8QFY - chains AAA and EEE of the 5 polymer chains in the assembly; structure by X-ray diffraction, 2.33 A resolution.

Chain AAA:
Molecule: HLA class I histocompatibility antigen, alpha chain E
Organism: Homo sapiens
UniProt: P13747 (HLAE_HUMAN); residues 1-276 here correspond to UniProt positions 22-297 (UniProt number = residue number + 21)
Sequence (276 residues; row label = number of the first residue in the row):
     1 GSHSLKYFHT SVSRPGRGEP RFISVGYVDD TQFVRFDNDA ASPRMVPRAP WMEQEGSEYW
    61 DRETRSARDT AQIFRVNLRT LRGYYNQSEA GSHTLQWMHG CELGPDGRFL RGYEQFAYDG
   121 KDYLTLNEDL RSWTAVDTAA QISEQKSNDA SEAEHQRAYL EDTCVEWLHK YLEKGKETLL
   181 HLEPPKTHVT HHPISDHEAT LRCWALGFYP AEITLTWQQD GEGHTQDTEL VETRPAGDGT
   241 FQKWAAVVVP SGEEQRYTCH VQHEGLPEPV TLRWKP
Unresolved in the structure: 218-228, 248-257, 272-276
UniProt features mapped onto this chain:
  - region: Lys275, Pro276 (Connecting peptide)
  - binding site (a peptide antigen): Tyr7, Glu63, Ser66, Asn77, Tyr84, Ser143, Lys146, Gln156, Tyr159, Tyr171
  - glycosylation: Asn86 (N-linked (GlcNAc...) asparagine)
Disulfides: Cys101-Cys164, Cys203-Cys259

Chain EEE:
Molecule: T-cell receptor beta chain
Organism: Homo sapiens
Sequence (243 residues; row label = number of the first residue in the row):
     1 MDTGVSQNPR HKITKRGQNV TFRCDPISDH NRLYWYRQTL GQGPEFLTYF QSEAQLEKSR
    61 LLSDRFSAER PKGSFSTLEI QRTEQGDSAM YLCASSLGPN EQLFGPGTRL TVVEDLNKVF
   121 PPEVAVFEPS EAEISHTQKA TLVCLATGFY PDHVELSWWV NGKEVHSGVC TDPQPLKEQP
   181 ALNDSRYALS SRLRVSATFW QDPRNHFRCQ VQFYGLSEND EWTQDRAKPV TQIVSAEAWG
   241 RAD
Unresolved in the structure: 1-2
Disulfides: Cys24-Cys93, Cys144-Cys209

Chain AAA / chain EEE interface:
Pairs across the interface (19; chain AAA residue first):
  Arg65(AAA) - Arg32(EEE)
  Arg65(AAA) - Tyr49(EEE)  hydrogen bond
  Arg65(AAA) - Gln51(EEE)  hydrogen bond (backbone-side chain)
  Arg65(AAA) - Leu56(EEE)
  Arg68(AAA) - Gln51(EEE)  hydrogen bond (side chain-backbone)
  Arg68(AAA) - Ser52(EEE)
  Arg68(AAA) - Glu53(EEE)  salt bridge
  Asp69(AAA) - Asn31(EEE)  hydrogen bond
  Asp69(AAA) - Arg32(EEE)  salt bridge
  Asp69(AAA) - Gln51(EEE)  hydrogen bond
  Asp69(AAA) - Gly98(EEE)
  Asp69(AAA) - Pro99(EEE)
  Gln72(AAA) - Asp29(EEE)  hydrogen bond (side chain-backbone)
  Gln72(AAA) - Asn31(EEE)
  Gln72(AAA) - Leu97(EEE)
  Ile73(AAA) - Leu97(EEE)  hydrophobic
  Val76(AAA) - Asp29(EEE)
  Val76(AAA) - Leu97(EEE)  hydrophobic
  Arg79(AAA) - Asp29(EEE)  salt bridge
Other interface residues (no listed pair), chain EEE (13 interface residues in all): Ala54, Asn100
From the paper, about this interface:
  - residue pairs: Arg68(AAA)-Ser52(EEE), Arg79(AAA)-Asp29(EEE) (hydrogen bond)

Summary:
Chain AAA and chain EEE form an interface of 7 and 13 residues respectively, with 6 hydrogen bonds and 3 salt
bridges. Polar pairs include Arg68(AAA)-Glu53(EEE), Asp69(AAA)-Arg32(EEE) and Arg79(AAA)-Asp29(EEE). The paper
describes a contact between Arg68(AAA) and Ser52(EEE); a hydrogen bond between Arg79(AAA) and Asp29(EEE).
Here chain AAA is HLA class I histocompatibility antigen, alpha chain E and chain EEE is T-cell receptor beta
chain, both from Homo sapiens. Entry 8QFY (Crystal structure of high affinity TCR in complex with pHLA
harbouring bacterial peptide) was determined by X-ray diffraction.
